Entry 3VZX (X-ray diffraction, 1.54 A resolution); this record covers chains A and B.

[Chain A (and B)]
Name: Heptaprenylglyceryl phosphate synthase
Source organism: Bacillus subtilis
Notes: EC 2.5.1.-; chain B of this document is another copy of the same molecule, construct and numbering; everything in this record applies to it too
UniProt: O34790 (PCRB_BACSU); residue numbers follow UniProt; this construct covers 1-228
Sequence (228 residues; each row starts with the number of its first residue):
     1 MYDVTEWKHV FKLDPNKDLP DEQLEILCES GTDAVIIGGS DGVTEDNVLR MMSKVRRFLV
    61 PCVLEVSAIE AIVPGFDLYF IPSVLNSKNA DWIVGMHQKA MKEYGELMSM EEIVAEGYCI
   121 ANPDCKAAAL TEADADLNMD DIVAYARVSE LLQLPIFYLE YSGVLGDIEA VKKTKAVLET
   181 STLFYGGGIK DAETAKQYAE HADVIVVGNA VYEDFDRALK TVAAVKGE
Not modelled in the structure: 228 (chain B: fully traced)
Ion coordination: Mg2+ site 1 near T5 (its only coordinating residue here); Mg2+ site 2: E45, D46; Mg2+ site 3: R56, F58; Mg2+ site 4 near D203 (its only coordinating residue here)
Curated features (UniProtKB/Swiss-Prot):
  - binding site (sn-glycerol 1-phosphate): K12, Y158 to G163, G188, G208, N209
  - binding site (Mg(2+)): D14, S40

[How chain A and chain B interact]
Residue-residue contacts - 49 pairs, chain A then chain B:
  L85(A) - V94(B)
  S87(A) - A90(B)
  A90(A) - S87(B)
  A90(A) - I93(B)  hydrophobic
  I93(A) - A90(B)  hydrophobic
  I93(A) - I93(B)  hydrophobic
  I93(A) - V94(B)  hydrophobic
  V94(A) - L85(B)
  V94(A) - I93(B)  hydrophobic
  H97(A) - V148(B)
  Q98(A) - D141(B)  hydrogen bond (side chain-backbone)
  Q98(A) - A144(B)
  Q98(A) - Y145(B)
  Q98(A) - V148(B)
  M101(A) - A144(B)
  M101(A) - R147(B)
  M101(A) - L151(B)  hydrophobic
  K102(A) - D140(B)
  K102(A) - D141(B)  salt bridge
  K102(A) - A144(B)
  G105(A) - R147(B)  hydrogen bond (backbone-side chain)
  M108(A) - R147(B)
  S109(A) - R147(B)  hydrogen bond
  I113(A) - L151(B)  hydrophobic
  A115(A) - L152(B)  hydrophobic
  D140(A) - K102(B)
  D141(A) - Q98(B)  hydrogen bond
  D141(A) - K102(B)  salt bridge
  A144(A) - Q98(B)
  A144(A) - M101(B)
  A144(A) - K102(B)
  Y145(A) - V94(B)  hydrophobic
  Y145(A) - Q98(B)
  R147(A) - M101(B)
  R147(A) - G105(B)  hydrogen bond (side chain-backbone)
  R147(A) - M108(B)
  R147(A) - S109(B)  hydrogen bond
  V148(A) - H97(B)
  V148(A) - Q98(B)
  L151(A) - I81(B)  hydrophobic
  L151(A) - H97(B)
  L151(A) - I113(B)  hydrophobic
  L151(A) - A115(B)
  L152(A) - S83(B)
  L152(A) - L152(B)
  L152(A) - L154(B)
  Q153(A) - L152(B)
  Q153(A) - Q153(B)
  L154(A) - L152(B)  hydrophobic
Also at the interface, not in a pair above, chain A (25 interface residues in all): K88
Also at the interface, not in a pair above, chain B (28 interface residues in all): K88, P155

[Overview]
25 residues of chain A and 28 residues of chain B are in contact, with 6 hydrogen bonds and 2 salt bridges.
Polar contacts include K102(A)-D141(B), Q98(A)-D141(B) and G105(A)-R147(B).
Both chains are Heptaprenylglyceryl phosphate synthase (Bacillus subtilis). Entry 3VZX (Crystal structure of
PcrB from bacillus subtilis subap. subtilis str. 168) was determined by X-ray diffraction, deposited together
with 3VZZ, 3W00, 3W01 and 3W02.
